7V0P - chains b and c of the 16 polymer chains in the assembly; structure by electron microscopy, 5.20 A resolution (low resolution: residue-level contacts below are approximate; hydrogen-bond / salt-bridge calls are withheld).

== Chain b (and c) ==
Protein: Spike glycoprotein E2
Source organism: Eastern equine encephalitis virus
Notes: chain c of this document is another copy of the same molecule, construct and numbering; everything in this record applies to it too
UniProtKB: Q4QXJ7 (POLS_EEEVF); residues 1-342 here correspond to UniProt positions 325-666 (UniProt number = residue number + 324)
Chain sequence (342 residues; numbered 1 to 342; the number before each row is that of its first residue):
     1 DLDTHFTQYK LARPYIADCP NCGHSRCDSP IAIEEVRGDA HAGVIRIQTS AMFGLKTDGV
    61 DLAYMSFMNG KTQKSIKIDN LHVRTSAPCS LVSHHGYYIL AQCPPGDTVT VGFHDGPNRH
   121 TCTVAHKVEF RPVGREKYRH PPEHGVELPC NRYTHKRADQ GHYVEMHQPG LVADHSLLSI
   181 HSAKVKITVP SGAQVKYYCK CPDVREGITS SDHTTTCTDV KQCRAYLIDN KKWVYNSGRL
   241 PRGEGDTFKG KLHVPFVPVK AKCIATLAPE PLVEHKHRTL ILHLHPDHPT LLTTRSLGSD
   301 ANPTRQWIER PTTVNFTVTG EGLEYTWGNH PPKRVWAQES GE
Disulfides: Cys-19/Cys-122, Cys-22/Cys-27, Cys-89/Cys-103, Cys-150/Cys-263, Cys-199/Cys-223, Cys-201/Cys-217

== How chain b and chain c interact ==
Residue-residue contacts - 11 pairs, chain b then chain c:
  Pro-20(b) / Glu-143(c)
  Asn-21(b) / His-140(c)
  Gly-23(b) / Ser-90(c)
  Gly-23(b) / Gln-102(c)
  His-24(b) / Leu-91(c)
  His-24(b) / Val-92(c)
  His-24(b) / Gln-102(c)
  Arg-26(b) / Glu-143(c)
  Arg-84(b) / Ala-87(c)
  Arg-84(b) / Pro-88(c)
  Ser-86(b) / Ser-86(c)
Other interface residues (no listed pair), chain b (9 interface residues in all): Asp-107, Arg-119
Other interface residues (no listed pair), chain c (11 interface residues in all): Asp-79, Arg-139

== Overview ==
Chain b and chain c form an interface of 9 and 11 residues respectively.
Both chains are Spike glycoprotein E2 (Eastern equine encephalitis virus). Entry 7V0P (Cryo-EM structure of
SINV/EEEV in complex with Fab fragment of a potently neutralizing human antibody IgG-106) was determined by
electron microscopy, deposited together with 7V0N and 7V0O.
